7V90 - chains A and J of the 10 polymer chains in the assembly; structure by electron microscopy, 3.50 A resolution.

# Chain A
Molecule: Histone H3.1
From: Homo sapiens
Reference sequence: P68431 (H31_HUMAN); residues 0-135 here correspond to UniProt positions 1-136 (UniProt number = residue number + 1)
Sequence (136 residues; numbered 0 to 135; the number before each row is that of its first residue; numbering starts at 0):
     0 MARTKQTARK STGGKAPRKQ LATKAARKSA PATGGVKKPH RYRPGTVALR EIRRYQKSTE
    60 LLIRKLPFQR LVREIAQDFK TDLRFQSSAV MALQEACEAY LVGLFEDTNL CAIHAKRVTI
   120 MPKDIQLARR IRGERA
Disordered / not traced: 0-35
Curated features (UniProtKB/Swiss-Prot):
  - modified residue: Arg2 (Asymmetric dimethylarginine), Thr3 (Phosphothreonine), Lys4 (Allysine), Gln5 (5-glutamyl dopamine), Thr6 (Phosphothreonine), Arg8 (Citrulline), Lys9 (N6,N6,N6-trimethyllysine), Ser10 (ADP-ribosylserine), Thr11 (Phosphothreonine), Lys14 (N6-(2-hydroxyisobutyryl)lysine), Arg17 (Asymmetric dimethylarginine), Lys18 (N6-(2-hydroxyisobutyryl)lysine), Lys23 (N6-(2-hydroxyisobutyryl)lysine), Arg26 (Citrulline), Lys27 (N6,N6,N6-trimethyllysine), Ser28 (ADP-ribosylserine), Lys36 (N6,N6,N6-trimethyllysine), Lys37 (N6-methyllysine), Tyr41 (Phosphotyrosine), Lys56 (N6,N6,N6-trimethyllysine) and 8 more in UniProt
  - lipidation: Lys18 (N6-decanoyllysine)

# Chain J
Molecule: 145-nt DNA strand
From: Homo sapiens
Sequence (145 nucleotides; each row starts with the number of its first residue; numbers below 1 keep their minus sign (DC-72 is residue -72)):
   -72 CTAACCCTAA CCCTAACCCT AACCCTAACC CTAACCCTAA CCCTAACCCT AACCCTAACC
   -12 CTAACCCTAA CCCTAACCCT AACCCTAACC CTAACCCTAA CCCTAACCCT AACCCTAACC
    48 CTAACCCTAA CCCTAACCCT AACCC

# Interface between chain A and chain J
Residue-residue contacts (21; chain A residue first):
  His39(A) with DA-69(J), base contact; DC-68(J), base contact; DC-67(J), sugar contact
  Arg40(A) with DA9(J), sugar contact; DC10(J), sugar contact
  Tyr41(A) with DC-67(J), phosphate contact; DC-66(J), sugar contact; DA9(J), sugar contact; DC10(J), phosphate contact
  Pro43(A) with DA8(J), phosphate contact; DA9(J), phosphate contact
  Gly44(A) with DA9(J), hydrogen bond to the phosphate
  Val46(A) with DA9(J), phosphate contact
  Ala47(A) with DA9(J), phosphate contact
  Arg49(A) with DC-66(J), sugar contact; DT-65(J), salt bridge to the phosphate
  Arg63(A) with DC17(J), phosphate contact; DC18(J), salt bridge to the phosphate
  Leu65(A) with DC18(J), phosphate contact
  Arg69(A) with DC17(J), salt bridge to the phosphate
  Arg83(A) with DA27(J), sugar contact
Other interface residues (no listed pair), chain A (14 interface residues in all): Arg42, Lys64

# Overview
14 residues of chain A and 11 residues of chain J are in contact; the contacts include 1 hydrogen bond and 3
salt bridges. Polar contacts include Gly44(A)-DA9(J), Arg49(A)-DT-65(J) and Arg63(A)-DC18(J).
Chain A is Histone H3.1 and chain J is a 145-nt DNA strand, both from Homo sapiens; the structure, Telomeric
mononucleosome, was determined by electron microscopy (same publication as 7V96, 7V9C, 7V9J, 7V9K, 7V9S and
7VA4).
